6RDT - chains 4 and T of the 31 polymer chains in the assembly; structure by electron microscopy, 3.40 A resolution.

Chain 4:
Name: Mitochondrial ATP synthase associated protein ASA4
From: Polytomella sp. Pringsheim 198.80
Reference sequence: D7NIZ2 (D7NIZ2_9CHLO); numbering as in UniProt (aligned over 1-294)
Amino-acid sequence (294 residues; each row starts with the number of its first residue):
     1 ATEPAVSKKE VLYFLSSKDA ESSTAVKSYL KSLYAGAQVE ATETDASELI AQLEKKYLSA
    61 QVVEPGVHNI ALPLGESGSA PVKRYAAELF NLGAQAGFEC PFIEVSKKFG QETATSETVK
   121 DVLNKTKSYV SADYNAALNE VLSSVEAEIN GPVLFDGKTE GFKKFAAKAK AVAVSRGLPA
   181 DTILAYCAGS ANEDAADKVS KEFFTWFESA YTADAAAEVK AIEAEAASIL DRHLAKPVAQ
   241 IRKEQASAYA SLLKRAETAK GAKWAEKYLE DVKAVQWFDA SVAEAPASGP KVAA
Not modelled in the structure: 1-4

Chain T:
Name: ATP synthase subunit alpha
From: Polytomella sp. Pringsheim 198.80
Reference sequence: A0ZW40 (A0ZW40_9CHLO); numbering as in UniProt (aligned over 1-562)
Amino-acid sequence (562 residues; each row starts with the number of its first residue):
     1 MRSPAAFVAR SGLFKASLGQ SNWAQKAEQM MASVTRTFAA DAKALDELRK PKFSSKYLIQ
    61 HVSQKLIPAV KEWEKSYQPP VIHLGRVLSV GDGIARVYGL KSVQAGELVC FDSGVKGMAL
   121 NLQADHVGVV VFGNDSVIHQ GDLVYRTGQI VNVPIGPGTL GRVTDGLGQP IDGKGPLTNV
   181 RSSLVEVKAP GIIARQSVRE PLFTGVKAVD ALVPIGRGQR ELIIGDRQTG KTAVAIDAII
   241 HQKNCNEQVP KAQRVYCVYV AVGQKRSTVA QLVKLFTQTG AMRYTIMVSA TASDAAPLQF
   301 LAPYSGCAMA EYFRDTGKHG LIIYDDLSKQ SVAYRQMSLL LRRPPGREAF PGDVFYLHSR
   361 LLERAAKLSK ELGGGSLTAF PVIETQAGDV SAYIATNVIS ITDGQIFLET ELFYKGIRPA
   421 LNVGLSVSRV GSAAQFPGMK QVAGTLKLEL AQYREVAAFA QFGSDLDAAT QYVLERGARL
   481 TEMLKQKQFA PIPIERQTVA VYAATKGFLD KVRVQDIVAA EEAVISQVNP AVFKILKANG
   541 KITPALDAHL KAELRKVKLP GA
Not modelled in the structure: 1-39
Differences from the reference sequence: conflict R266 (Lys in A0ZW40)
Metal / ion sites: Mg2+: T232 (together with ATP)
Ligand contacts:
  - ADP (adenosine-5'-diphosphate): V427, S428, R429
  - ATP (adenosine-5'-triphosphate): R227, Q228, T229, G230, K231, T232, A233, D326, F413, R418, P419, Q486, K487, Q488

Chain 4 / chain T interface:
Contacting residue pairs (59):
  E10(4) - Q60(T)
  F14(4) - K56(T)
  K18(4) - R49(T)  hydrogen bond (backbone-side chain)
  D19(4) - R49(T)
  A20(4) - D46(T)
  A20(4) - R49(T)
  A20(4) - K50(T)
  E21(4) - P51(T)
  E21(4) - K56(T)
  S47(4) - E74(T)
  L49(4) - E74(T)
  I50(4) - V70(T)  hydrophobic
  I50(4) - K71(T)
  I50(4) - E74(T)
  L53(4) - L66(T)  hydrophobic
  L53(4) - I67(T)  hydrophobic
  L53(4) - V70(T)  hydrophobic
  E54(4) - I67(T)
  Y57(4) - I59(T)
  Y57(4) - V62(T)  hydrophobic
  A60(4) - I59(T)  hydrophobic
  Q61(4) - K56(T)  hydrogen bond (backbone-side chain)
  Q61(4) - I59(T)
  Q61(4) - Q60(T)
  Q61(4) - S63(T)  hydrogen bond
  E64(4) - S54(T)
  E64(4) - S55(T)
  P65(4) - P51(T)
  P65(4) - K56(T)
  H68(4) - P51(T)
  H68(4) - S54(T)
  N69(4) - R49(T)
  N69(4) - P51(T)
  K263(4) - Y57(T)
  W264(4) - Y57(T)  hydrophobic
  W264(4) - H61(T)
  K267(4) - Y57(T)
  Y268(4) - F53(T)  hydrophobic
  D271(4) - K50(T)  salt bridge
  D271(4) - K52(T)
  D271(4) - F53(T)
  V272(4) - F53(T)  hydrophobic
  A274(4) - K52(T)
  V275(4) - K52(T)
  V275(4) - F53(T)  hydrophobic
  W277(4) - A40(T)
  W277(4) - D41(T)
  W277(4) - K43(T)
  W277(4) - L48(T)  hydrophobic
  E284(4) - D41(T)
  K291(4) - D41(T)
  K291(4) - A42(T)
  K291(4) - K43(T)
  V292(4) - A42(T)
  V292(4) - A44(T)
  V292(4) - L45(T)
  V292(4) - L48(T)  hydrophobic
  A293(4) - A42(T)
  A293(4) - K43(T)
Also at the interface, not in a pair above, chain 4 (32 interface residues in all): T24
Also at the interface, not in a pair above, chain T (29 interface residues in all): L58, Q64

Overview:
Chain 4 and chain T form an interface of 32 and 29 residues respectively; the contacts include 3 hydrogen
bonds and 1 salt bridge. Polar pairs include D271(4)-K50(T), K18(4)-R49(T) and Q61(4)-K56(T). Ligands of chain
T: ATP and ADP.
Here chain 4 is Mitochondrial ATP synthase associated protein ASA4 and chain T is ATP synthase subunit alpha,
both from Polytomella sp. Pringsheim 198.80. Entry 6RDT (Cryo-EM structure of Polytomella F-ATP synthase,
Rotary substate 1E, composite map) was determined by electron microscopy (same publication as 6RD4, 6RD5,
6RD6, 6RD7, 6RD8, 6RD9 and 46 further entries).
